7NJS - chains A and b of the 20 polymer chains in the assembly; structure by electron microscopy, 2.46 A resolution.

== Chain A ==
Molecule: ATP synthase subunit alpha
Organism: Mycolicibacterium smegmatis (strain ATCC 700084 / mc(2)155)
Notes: EC 7.1.2.2
UniProt: A0R202 (ATPA_MYCS2); residues 1-548 here = UniProt positions 1-548
Amino-acid sequence (548 residues; row label = number of the first residue in the row):
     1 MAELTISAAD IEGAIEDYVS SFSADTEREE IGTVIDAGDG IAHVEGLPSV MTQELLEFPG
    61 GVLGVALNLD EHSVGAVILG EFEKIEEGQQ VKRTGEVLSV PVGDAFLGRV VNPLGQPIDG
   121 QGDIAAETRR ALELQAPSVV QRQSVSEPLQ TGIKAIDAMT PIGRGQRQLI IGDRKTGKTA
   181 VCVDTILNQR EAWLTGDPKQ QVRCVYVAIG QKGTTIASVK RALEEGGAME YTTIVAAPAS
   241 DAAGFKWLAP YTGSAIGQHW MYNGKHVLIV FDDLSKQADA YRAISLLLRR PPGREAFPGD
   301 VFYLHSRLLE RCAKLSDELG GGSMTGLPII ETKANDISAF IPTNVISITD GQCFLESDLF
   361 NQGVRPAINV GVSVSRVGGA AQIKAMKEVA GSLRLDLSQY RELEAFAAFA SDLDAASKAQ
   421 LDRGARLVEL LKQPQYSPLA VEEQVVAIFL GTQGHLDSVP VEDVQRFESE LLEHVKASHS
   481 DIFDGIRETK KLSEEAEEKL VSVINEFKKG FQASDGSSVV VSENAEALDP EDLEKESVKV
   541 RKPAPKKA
Unresolved in the structure: 1-4, 522-548
Ion coordination: Mg2+: T179 (together with ATP)
Residues lining bound ligands: ATP (adenosine-5'-triphosphate): D173, R174, K175, T176, G177, K178, T179, A180, E331, F360, R365, P366, Q433, P434, Q435
Swiss-Prot annotation at these positions:
  - binding site (ATP): G172 to T179
  - site: S373 (Required for activity)

== Chain b ==
Molecule: ATP synthase subunit b
Organism: Mycolicibacterium smegmatis (strain ATCC 700084 / mc(2)155)
Notes: engineered mutation(s): C-ter 10His tag
UniProt: A0R204 (ATPF_MYCS2); numbering as in UniProt (aligned over 1-170)
Amino-acid sequence (180 residues; each row starts with the number of its first residue):
     1 MGEFSATILA ASQAAEEGGG GSNFLIPNGT FFAVLIIFLI VLGVISKWVV PPISKVLAER
    61 EAMLAKTAAD NRKSAEQVAA AQADYEKEMA EARAQASALR DEARAAGRSV VDEKRAQASG
   121 EVAQTLTQAD QQLSAQGDQV RSGLESSVDG LSAKLASRIL GVDVNSGGTQ HHHHHHHHHH
Unresolved in the structure: 1-22, 167-180
Differences from the reference sequence: expression tag (171-180)

== Interface between chain A and chain b ==
Residue-residue contacts (19; chain A residue first):
  T5(A) - Q136(b)  hydrogen bond (backbone-side chain)
  I6(A) - Q136(b)  hydrogen bond (backbone-side chain)
  I6(A) - V140(b)
  E12(A) - S147(b)
  I15(A) - L151(b)  hydrophobic
  E16(A) - K154(b)  salt bridge
  V19(A) - R158(b)
  S20(A) - R158(b)  hydrogen bond (backbone-side chain)
  S21(A) - R158(b)
  F22(A) - L155(b)  hydrophobic
  F22(A) - R158(b)  hydrogen bond (backbone-side chain)
  F22(A) - I159(b)  hydrophobic
  S23(A) - R158(b)
  E470(A) - R104(b)  salt bridge
  E473(A) - R104(b)  salt bridge
  K509(A) - R93(b)
  Q512(A) - R93(b)
  Q512(A) - A94(b)
  Q512(A) - S97(b)
Also at the interface, not in a pair above, chain A (16 interface residues in all): A8, G510
Also at the interface, not in a pair above, chain b (17 interface residues in all): R100, D101, Q132, L133, Q139

== Overview ==
16 residues of chain A and 17 residues of chain b are in contact, with 4 hydrogen bonds and 3 salt bridges.
Polar contacts include E16(A)-K154(b), E470(A)-R104(b) and E473(A)-R104(b). Chain A binds ATP. Curated
annotation (UniProt) lists 8 ATP-binding residues on chain A.
Here chain A is ATP synthase subunit alpha and chain b is ATP synthase subunit b, both from Mycolicibacterium
smegmatis (strain ATCC 700084 / mc(2)155). Entry 7NJS (Mycobacterium smegmatis ATP synthase state 3c) was
determined by electron microscopy (same publication as 7NJK, 7NJL, 7NJM, 7NJN, 7NJO, 7NJP and 20 further
entries).
